PDB entry 8UTR | electron microscopy, 3.30 A resolution | chains K and A of the 3 polymer chains in the assembly

Chain K:
Molecule: Kinesin-like protein KIF1A
From: Homo sapiens
UniProt: Q12756 (KIF1A_HUMAN); residue numbers follow UniProt; this construct covers 1-393
Amino-acid sequence (438 residues; numbered 1 to 438; the number before each row is that of its first residue):
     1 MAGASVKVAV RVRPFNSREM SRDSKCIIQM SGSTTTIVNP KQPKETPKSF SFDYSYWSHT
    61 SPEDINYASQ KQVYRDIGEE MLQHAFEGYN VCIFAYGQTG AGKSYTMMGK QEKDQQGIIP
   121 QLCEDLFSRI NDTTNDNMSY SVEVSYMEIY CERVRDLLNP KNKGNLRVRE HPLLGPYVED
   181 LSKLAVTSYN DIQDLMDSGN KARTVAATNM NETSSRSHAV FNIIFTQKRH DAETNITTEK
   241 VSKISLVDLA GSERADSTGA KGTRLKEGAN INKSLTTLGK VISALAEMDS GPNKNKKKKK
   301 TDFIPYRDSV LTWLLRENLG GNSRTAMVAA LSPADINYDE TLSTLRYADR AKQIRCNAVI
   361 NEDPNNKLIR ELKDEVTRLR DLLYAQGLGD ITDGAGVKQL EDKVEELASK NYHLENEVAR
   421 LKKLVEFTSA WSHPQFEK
Not modelled in the structure: 358-438
Construct notes: linker (394-425); expression tag (426-438)
Ligand contacts: ADP (adenosine-5'-diphosphate): Arg-11, Arg-13, Pro-14, Ser-58, Tyr-67, Gln-98, Thr-99, Gly-100, Ala-101, Gly-102, Lys-103, Ser-104, Tyr-105
From the paper describing this entry:
  - conformationally variable residues (order/disorder transition): Asn-357

Chain A:
Molecule: Tubulin alpha-1B chain
From: Sus scrofa
UniProt: Q2XVP4 (TBA1B_PIG); residue numbers follow UniProt; this construct covers 1-451
Amino-acid sequence (451 residues; numbered 1 to 451; the number before each row is that of its first residue):
     1 MRECISIHVG QAGVQIGNAC WELYCLEHGI QPDGQMPSDK TIGGGDDSFN TFFSETGAGK
    61 HVPRAVFVDL EPTVIDEVRT GTYRQLFHPE QLITGKEDAA NNYARGHYTI GKEIIDLVLD
   121 RIRKLADQCT GLQGFLVFHS FGGGTGSGFT SLLMERLSVD YGKKSKLEFS IYPAPQVSTA
   181 VVEPYNSILT THTTLEHSDC AFMVDNEAIY DICRRNLDIE RPTYTNLNRL ISQIVSSITA
   241 SLRFDGALNV DLTEFQTNLV PYPRIHFPLA TYAPVISAEK AYHEQLSVAE ITNACFEPAN
   301 QMVKCDPRHG KYMACCLLYR GDVVPKDVNA AIATIKTKRS IQFVDWCPTG FKVGINYQPP
   361 TVVPGGDLAK VQRAVCMLSN TTAIAEAWAR LDHKFDLMYA KRAFVHWYVG EGMEEGEFSE
   421 AREDMAALEK DYEEVGVDSV EGEGEEEGEE Y
Not modelled in the structure: 441-451
Swiss-Prot annotation at these positions:
  - motif: Met-1 to Cys-4 (MREC motif)
  - active site: Glu-254
  - binding site (GTP): Gly-10, Gln-11, Ala-12, Gln-15, Glu-71, Ala-99, Ser-140, Gly-143, Gly-144, Thr-145, Gly-146, Thr-179, Glu-183, Asn-206, Tyr-224, Asn-228, Leu-252
  - binding site (Mg(2+)): Glu-71
  - site: Tyr-451 (Involved in polymerization)
  - modified residue: Lys-40 (N6,N6,N6-trimethyllysine), Ser-48 (Phosphoserine), Ser-232 (Phosphoserine), Tyr-282 (3'-nitrotyrosine), Arg-339 (Omega-N-methylarginine), Ser-439 (Phosphoserine), Glu-443 (5-glutamyl polyglutamate), Glu-445 (5-glutamyl polyglutamate), Tyr-451 (3'-nitrotyrosine)
  - cross-link (Glycyl lysine isopeptide (Lys-Gly)): Lys-326 (interchain with G-Cter in ubiquitin), Lys-370 (interchain with G-Cter in ubiquitin)
Bound ions: Mg2+: Glu-71, Asp-98 (together with GTP)
Ligand contacts: GTP (guanosine-5'-triphosphate): Gly-10, Gln-11, Ala-12, Gln-15, Glu-71, Asp-98, Ala-99, Ala-100, Asn-101, Ser-140, Gly-143, Gly-144, Thr-145, Gly-146, Ile-171, Thr-179, Glu-183, Asn-206, Tyr-224, Leu-227, Asn-228

Interface between chain K and chain A:
Residue-residue contacts (19):
  Glu-253(K) with Glu-414(A)
  Arg-254(K) with Gly-412(A); Glu-414(A), salt bridge
  Ala-255(K) with Tyr-108(A); Gly-412(A), hydrogen bond (backbone-backbone)
  Leu-265(K) with Thr-109(A)
  Ala-269(K) with Gly-410(A)
  Asn-272(K) with Val-409(A); Met-413(A)
  Lys-273(K) with His-406(A); Gly-410(A)
  Thr-276(K) with Val-409(A); Glu-415(A), hydrogen bond
  Arg-346(K) with Gly-416(A); Glu-420(A), salt bridge; Glu-423(A), salt bridge
  Arg-350(K) with Tyr-399(A); Glu-415(A), salt bridge; Gly-416(A)
Interface residues without a listed pair, chain K (14 interface residues in all): Lys-48, Ser-252, Lys-261, Lys-280
Interface residues without a listed pair, chain A (17 interface residues in all): Lys-112, Lys-401, Arg-402, Glu-417

Summary:
The interface between chain K and chain A involves 14 residues on one side and 17 on the other; the contacts
include 2 hydrogen bonds and 4 salt bridges. Polar contacts include Arg-254(K)/Glu-414(A),
Arg-346(K)/Glu-420(A) and Arg-346(K)/Glu-423(A). Bound to chain K: ADP. Chain A binds GTP. From the paper:
conformational variability at Asn-357(K).
Here chain K is Kinesin-like protein KIF1A (Homo sapiens) and chain A is Tubulin alpha-1B chain (Sus scrofa).
Entry 8UTR (KIF1A[1-393] ADP bound in complex with a microtubule) was determined by electron microscopy
together with 8UTN, 8UTO, 8UTP, 8UTQ, 8UTS, 8UTT and 4 further entries from the same study.
